8HLY - chains A and B; structure by X-ray diffraction, 2.00 A resolution.

== Chain A ==
Molecule: NAD-dependent protein deacetylase sirtuin-3, mitochondrial
From: Homo sapiens
Notes: EC 2.3.1.286
UniProtKB: Q9NTG7 (SIR3_HUMAN); residues 119-399 here = UniProt positions 119-399
Amino-acid sequence (281 residues; row label = number of the first residue in the row):
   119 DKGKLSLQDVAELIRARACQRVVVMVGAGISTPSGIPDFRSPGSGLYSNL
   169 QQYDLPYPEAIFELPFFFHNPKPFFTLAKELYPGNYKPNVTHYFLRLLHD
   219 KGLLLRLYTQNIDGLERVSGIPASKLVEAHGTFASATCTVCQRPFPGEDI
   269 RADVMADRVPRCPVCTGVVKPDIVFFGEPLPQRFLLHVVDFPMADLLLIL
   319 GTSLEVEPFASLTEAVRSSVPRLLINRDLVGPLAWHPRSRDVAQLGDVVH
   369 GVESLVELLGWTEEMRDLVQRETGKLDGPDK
Disordered / not traced: 119-121, 392-399
Metal / ion sites: Zn2+: Cys256, Cys259, Cys280, Cys283
Small-molecule neighbours: (2S)-2-hydroxypropanoic acid (2OP): Phe157, Phe180, Gln228, Ile230, His248, Ile291, Val292
Reported in the primary citation:
  - binding site for (2S)-2-hydroxypropanoic acid: Phe180, Ile230, Ile291, Val292

== Chain B ==
Molecule: H3K23la peptide
Amino-acid sequence (6 residues; numbered 21 to 26; the number before each row is that of its first residue):
    21 ATKAAR
Covalent attachments: (2S)-2-hydroxypropanoic acid (2OP) linked to Lys23

== How chain A and chain B interact ==
Residue-residue contacts - 25 pairs, chain A then chain B:
  His248(A) - Lys23(B)
  Val292(A) - Lys23(B)  hydrogen bond (backbone-side chain)
  Phe293(A) - Lys23(B)
  Phe294(A) - Lys23(B)
  Gly295(A) - Thr22(B)
  Gly295(A) - Lys23(B)  hydrogen bond (backbone-backbone)
  Glu296(A) - Thr22(B)
  Glu296(A) - Lys23(B)  hydrogen bond (backbone-backbone)
  Pro297(A) - Ala21(B)
  Pro297(A) - Thr22(B)
  Leu298(A) - Ala21(B)
  Leu322(A) - Arg26(B)  hydrogen bond (backbone-side chain)
  Glu323(A) - Ala24(B)
  Glu323(A) - Ala25(B)
  Glu323(A) - Arg26(B)  hydrogen bond (backbone-backbone)
  Val324(A) - Lys23(B)
  Val324(A) - Ala24(B)
  Glu325(A) - Thr22(B)
  Glu325(A) - Lys23(B)
  Glu325(A) - Ala24(B)  hydrogen bond (backbone-backbone)
  Glu325(A) - Arg26(B)  salt bridge
  Pro326(A) - Thr22(B)
  Ala328(A) - Arg26(B)
  Pro350(A) - Arg26(B)
  Trp353(A) - Arg26(B)
Also at the interface, not in a pair above, chain A (18 interface residues in all): Arg158, Gly349

== Summary ==
18 residues of chain A face 6 of chain B across their interface; the contacts include 6 hydrogen bonds and 1
salt bridge. Polar pairs include Glu325(A)-Arg26(B), Val292(A)-Lys23(B) and Leu322(A)-Arg26(B). Ligands of
chain A: (2S)-2-hydroxypropanoic acid. From the paper: a binding site for (2S)-2-hydroxypropanoic acid at
Phe180(A), Ile230(A) and Ile291(A) among others.
Chain A is NAD-dependent protein deacetylase sirtuin-3, mitochondrial (Homo sapiens) and chain B is H3K23la
peptide; the structure, Crystal structure of SIRT3 in complex with H3K23la peptide, was determined by X-ray
diffraction (same publication as 8HLW).
